Entry 8F4N (electron microscopy, 2.95 A resolution); this record covers chains B and A.

== Chain B (and A) ==
Protein: Efflux pump membrane transporter
From: Escherichia coli
Notes: chain A of this document is another copy of the same molecule, construct and numbering; everything in this record applies to it too
UniProt: C3T0H0 (C3T0H0_ECOLX); numbering as in UniProt (aligned over 1-1037)
Sequence (1037 residues; each row starts with the number of its first residue):
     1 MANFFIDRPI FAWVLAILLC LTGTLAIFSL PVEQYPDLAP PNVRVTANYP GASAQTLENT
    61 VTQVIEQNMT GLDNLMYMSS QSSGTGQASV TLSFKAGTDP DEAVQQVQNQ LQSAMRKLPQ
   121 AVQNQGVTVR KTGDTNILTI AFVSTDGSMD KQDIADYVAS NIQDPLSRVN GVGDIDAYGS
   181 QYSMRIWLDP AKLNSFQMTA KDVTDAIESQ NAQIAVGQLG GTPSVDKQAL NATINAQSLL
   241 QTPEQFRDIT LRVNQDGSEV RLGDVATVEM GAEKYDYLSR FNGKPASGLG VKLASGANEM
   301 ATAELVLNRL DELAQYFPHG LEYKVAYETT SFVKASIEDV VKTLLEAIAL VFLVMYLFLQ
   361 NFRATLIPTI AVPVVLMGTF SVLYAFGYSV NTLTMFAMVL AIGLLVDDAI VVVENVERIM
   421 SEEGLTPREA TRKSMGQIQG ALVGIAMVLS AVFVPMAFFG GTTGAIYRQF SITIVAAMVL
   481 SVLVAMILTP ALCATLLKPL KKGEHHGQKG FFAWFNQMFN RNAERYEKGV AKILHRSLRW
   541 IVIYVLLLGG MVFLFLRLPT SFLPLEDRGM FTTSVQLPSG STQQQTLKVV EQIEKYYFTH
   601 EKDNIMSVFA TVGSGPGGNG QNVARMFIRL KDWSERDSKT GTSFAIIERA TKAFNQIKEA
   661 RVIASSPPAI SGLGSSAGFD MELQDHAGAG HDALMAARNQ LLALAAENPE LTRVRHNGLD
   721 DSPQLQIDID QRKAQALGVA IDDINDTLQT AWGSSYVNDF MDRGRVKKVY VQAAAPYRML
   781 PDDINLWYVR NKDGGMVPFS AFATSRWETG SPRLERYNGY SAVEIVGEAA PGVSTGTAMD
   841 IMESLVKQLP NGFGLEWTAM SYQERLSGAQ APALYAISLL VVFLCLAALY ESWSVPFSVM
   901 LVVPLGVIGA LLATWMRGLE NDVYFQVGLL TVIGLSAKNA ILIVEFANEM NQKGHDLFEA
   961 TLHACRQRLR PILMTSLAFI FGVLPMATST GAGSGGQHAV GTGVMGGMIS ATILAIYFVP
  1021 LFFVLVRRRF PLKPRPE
Disordered / not traced: 1035-1037 (chain A: 212-236, 1035-1037)

== How chain B and chain A interact ==
Pairs across the interface (103):
  Arg8(B) with Glu891(A)
  Pro9(B) with Glu891(A)
  Ile10(B) with Ala887(A); Glu891(A), hydrogen bond (backbone-side chain); Ser892(A); Trp893(A)
  Phe11(B) with Ala888(A), hydrophobic; Glu891(A), hydrogen bond (backbone-side chain)
  Trp13(B) with Trp893(A), hydrophobic
  Val14(B) with Leu884(A); Ala888(A)
  Ile17(B) with Leu884(A), hydrophobic
  Leu18(B) with Leu884(A), hydrophobic
  Leu21(B) with Leu880(A), hydrophobic
  Gln108(B) with Gln112(A), hydrogen bond
  Gln125(B) with Arg116(A), hydrogen bond (backbone-side chain)
  Gly126(B) with Arg116(A)
  Thr128(B) with Arg116(A)
  Ser167(B) with Gln67(A)
  Arg168(B) with Gln63(A); Gln67(A), hydrogen bond; Thr70(A), hydrogen bond (backbone-side chain); Arg816(A)
  Val169(B) with Thr70(A)
  Asn170(B) with Thr70(A)
  Gln210(B) with Gln731(A); Gln735(A)
  Gln213(B) with Gly51(A)
  Ala215(B) with Gly51(A); Gln749(A)
  Val216(B) with Leu748(A); Gln749(A); Trp752(A); Gly753(A), hydrogen bond (backbone-backbone)
  Gly217(B) with Gly753(A)
  Gln218(B) with Gln621(A); Trp752(A)
  Leu219(B) with Trp752(A), hydrophobic; Arg778(A); Met779(A); Leu780(A)
  Gly220(B) with Gln621(A), hydrogen bond (backbone-side chain); Arg778(A), hydrogen bond (backbone-backbone); Met779(A)
  Gly221(B) with Gln621(A)
  Thr222(B) with Tyr275(A); Gln621(A)
  Pro223(B) with Trp187(A), hydrophobic; Tyr275(A), hydrophobic; Ala775(A); Arg778(A), hydrogen bond (backbone-side chain)
  Ser224(B) with Met779(A), hydrogen bond
  Val225(B) with Ala775(A); Pro776(A), hydrophobic; Met779(A)
  Asp226(B) with Gln584(A), hydrogen bond (backbone-side chain)
  Lys227(B) with Gln584(A)
  Gln228(B) with Thr582(A); Gln585(A), hydrogen bond (backbone-side chain); Met779(A), hydrogen bond
  Ala229(B) with Gly580(A); Gln585(A)
  Leu230(B) with Gly580(A); Thr582(A); Trp807(A), hydrophobic
  Asn231(B) with Gly580(A), hydrogen bond (backbone-backbone); Ser581(A); Gln621(A); Ser722(A)
  Ala232(B) with Pro723(A); Trp807(A), hydrophobic
  Thr233(B) with Pro723(A); Gln724(A); Leu725(A), hydrogen bond (backbone-backbone)
  Ile234(B) with Leu725(A); Ile727(A), hydrophobic; Trp752(A), hydrophobic
  Asn235(B) with Leu725(A), hydrogen bond (backbone-backbone); Gln726(A); Ile727(A), hydrogen bond (backbone-backbone)
  Ala236(B) with Ile727(A); Ile729(A); Asn745(A)
  Gln237(B) with Gln726(A); Ile727(A); Gln731(A)
  Ser238(B) with Gln726(A), hydrogen bond
  Thr250(B) with Gln731(A); Arg732(A); Gln735(A)
  Leu251(B) with Gln735(A)
  Arg252(B) with Gln735(A), hydrogen bond (backbone-side chain)
  Val253(B) with Arg732(A); Gln735(A); Ala736(A), hydrophobic
  Glu259(B) with Arg732(A)
  Arg309(B) with Tyr820(A), hydrogen bond
  Glu312(B) with Tyr820(A), hydrogen bond
  Tyr316(B) with His686(A); Ala687(A), hydrophobic
  Met761(B) with Gln55(A)
  Gly764(B) with Gln55(A)
  Val766(B) with Asn59(A)
Also at the interface, not in a pair above, chain B (61 interface residues in all): Leu25, Gln105, Arg130, Gly171, Ser209, Ile214, Asp759
Also at the interface, not in a pair above, chain A (64 interface residues in all): Thr60, Glu66, Gln105, Ser113, Lys117, Asp276, Gln583, Asp728, Ile741, Pro781, Arg806, Asn818, Gly819, Gly852, Ile877

== Summary ==
61 residues of chain B and 64 residues of chain A are in contact; the contacts include 22 hydrogen bonds.
Polar contacts include Ile10(B)-Glu891(A), Phe11(B)-Glu891(A) and Gln108(B)-Gln112(A).
Chain B and chain A are both Efflux pump membrane transporter (Escherichia coli); the structure, Dimer of
aminoglycoside efflux pump AcrD, was determined by electron microscopy together with 8F3E, 8F4R and 8F56 from
the same study.
